PDB entry 7NOZ | X-ray diffraction, 3.90 A resolution | chains D and R of the 6 polymer chains in the assembly

== Chain D ==
Name: Properdin
Source organism: Homo sapiens
UniProtKB: P27918 (PROP_HUMAN); numbering as in UniProt (aligned over 255-461)
Amino-acid sequence (207 residues; each row starts with the number of its first residue):
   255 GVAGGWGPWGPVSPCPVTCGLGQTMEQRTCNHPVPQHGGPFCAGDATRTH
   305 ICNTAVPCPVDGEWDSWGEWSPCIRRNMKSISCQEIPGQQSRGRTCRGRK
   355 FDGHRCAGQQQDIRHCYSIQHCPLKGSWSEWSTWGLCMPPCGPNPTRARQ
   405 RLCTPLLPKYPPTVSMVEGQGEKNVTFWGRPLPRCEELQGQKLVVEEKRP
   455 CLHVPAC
Cystine bridges: Cys269-Cys306, Cys273-Cys312, Cys284-Cys296, Cys327-Cys370, Cys337-Cys376, Cys350-Cys360, Cys391-Cys455, Cys395-Cys461, Cys407-Cys439
Covalently attached groups: glycan linked to Thr272; alpha-D-mannopyranose (MAN) linked to Trp321, Trp324, Trp382; N-acetylglucosamine (NAG) linked to Asn428
Differences from the reference sequence: conflict Gly255 (Pro in P27918)

== Chain R ==
Name: hFPNb1 nanobody
Source organism: Lama glama
Notes: antibody fragment or engineered binder
Amino-acid sequence (124 residues; each row starts with the number of its first residue):
     2 QVQLVESGGGLVQAGGSLRLSCAASERTFTIYAMGWFRQAPGKEREFVAA
    52 ISRSGENTDYADSVKGRFTISRDNNKNTISLQMNSLKPEDTAVYYCAAGR
   102 AILVHTTKKEYDHWGQGTQVTVSS
Cystine bridges: Cys23-Cys97

== Chain D / chain R interface ==
Pairs across the interface (18):
  Ser267(D) with Thr31(R), hydrogen bond
  Pro268(D) with Thr31(R); Ile32(R), hydrophobic
  Pro270(D) with Ile32(R); Arg54(R); Arg101(R), hydrogen bond (backbone-side chain)
  Val271(D) with Arg101(R)
  Thr272(D) with Arg101(R)
  Gln277(D) with Arg54(R), hydrogen bond (backbone-side chain); Ile103(R); Leu104(R); Val105(R), hydrogen bond (side chain-backbone)
  Thr278(D) with Arg54(R); Val105(R)
  Met279(D) with Ser55(R); Val105(R), hydrophobic
  Gln281(D) with Glu57(R), hydrogen bond
  Thr303(D) with Val105(R)
Other interface residues (no listed pair), chain D (12 interface residues in all): Leu275, Gly276
Other interface residues (no listed pair), chain R (12 interface residues in all): Arg28, Ala102, His106

== Overview ==
The chain D/chain R interface involves 12 residues from each chain, with 5 hydrogen bonds. Among the polar
pairs are Ser267(D)-Thr31(R), Pro270(D)-Arg101(R) and Gln277(D)-Arg54(R). Alpha-D-mannopyranose is covalently
linked to Trp321(D), Trp324(D) and Trp382(D). N-acetylglucosamine is covalently linked to Asn428(D).
Chain D is Properdin (Homo sapiens) and chain R is hFPNb1 nanobody (Lama glama); the structure, Structure of
the nanobody stablized properdin bound alternative pathway proconvertase C3b:FB:FP, was determined by X-ray
diffraction.
